PDB entry 9J3X | electron microscopy, 3.30 A resolution | chains A and B

Chain A (and B):
Protein: Chimera of Lysosomal cholesterol signaling protein and G protein-coupled receptor 155
From: Homo sapiens
Notes: engineered mutation(s): Q653L, I735T; chain B of this document is another copy of the same molecule, construct and numbering; everything in this record applies to it too
UniProtKB: chimeric construct of Q7Z3F1, G1R1S1: residues 1-591 from Q7Z3F1 (LYCHS_HUMAN) positions 1-591 (same numbers); residues 592-870 from G1R1S1 positions 523-801 (UniProt number = residue number - 69)
Sequence (870 residues; numbered 1 to 870; the number before each row is that of its first residue):
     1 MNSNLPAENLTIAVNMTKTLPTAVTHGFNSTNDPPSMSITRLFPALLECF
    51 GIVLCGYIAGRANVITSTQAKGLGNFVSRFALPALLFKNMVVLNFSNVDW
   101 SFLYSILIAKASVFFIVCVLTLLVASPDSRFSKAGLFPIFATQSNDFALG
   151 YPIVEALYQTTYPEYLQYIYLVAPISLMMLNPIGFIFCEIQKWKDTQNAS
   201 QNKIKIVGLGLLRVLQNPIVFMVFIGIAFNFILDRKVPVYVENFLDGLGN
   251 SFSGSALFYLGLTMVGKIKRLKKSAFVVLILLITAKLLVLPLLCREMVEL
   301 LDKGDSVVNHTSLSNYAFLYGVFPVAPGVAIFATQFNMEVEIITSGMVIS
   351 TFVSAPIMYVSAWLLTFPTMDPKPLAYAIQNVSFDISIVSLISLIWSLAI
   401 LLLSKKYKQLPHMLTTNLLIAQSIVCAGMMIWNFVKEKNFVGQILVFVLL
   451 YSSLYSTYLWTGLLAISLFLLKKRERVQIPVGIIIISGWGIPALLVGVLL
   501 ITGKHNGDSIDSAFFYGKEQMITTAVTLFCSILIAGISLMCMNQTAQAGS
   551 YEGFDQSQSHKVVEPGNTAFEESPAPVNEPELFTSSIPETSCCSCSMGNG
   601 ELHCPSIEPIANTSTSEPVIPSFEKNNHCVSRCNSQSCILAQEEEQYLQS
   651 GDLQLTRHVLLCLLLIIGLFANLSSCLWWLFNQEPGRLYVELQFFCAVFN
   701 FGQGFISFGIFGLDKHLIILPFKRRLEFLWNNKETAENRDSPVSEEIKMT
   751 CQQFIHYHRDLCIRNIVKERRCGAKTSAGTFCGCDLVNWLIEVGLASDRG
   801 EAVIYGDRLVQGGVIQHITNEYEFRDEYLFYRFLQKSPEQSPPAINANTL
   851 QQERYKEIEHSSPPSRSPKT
Unresolved in the structure: 1-33, 547-652, 718-870
Covalent attachments: N-acetylglucosamine (NAG) linked to N309
Sequence notes: conflict L653 (Gln584 in G1R1S1), T735 (Ile666 in G1R1S1)
UniProt features mapped onto this chain:
  - binding site (cholesterol): F43, Y57, G266, K267, I268
  - glycosylation (N-linked (GlcNAc...) asparagine): N9, N15, N29, N309, N381
What the authors report for this chain:
  - binding site for the ligand POV: F695, I706, I710
  - mutagenesis - R61A, F352A, F695A, I706A, I710N: decreased binding to GATOR1 complex

Chain A / chain B interface:
Contacting residue pairs (57):
  F43(A) with Y240(B), hydrophobic
  P44(A) with V239(B); N243(B)
  L47(A) with Y240(B)
  E48(A) with N243(B), hydrogen bond; F244(B); G247(B)
  G51(A) with F244(B)
  I52(A) with F244(B); L248(B), hydrophobic
  C55(A) with F244(B), hydrophobic
  A59(A) with F80(B), hydrophobic
  V64(A) with N75(B), hydrogen bond (backbone-side chain); R79(B)
  I65(A) with G72(B); N75(B); F76(B)
  T68(A) with Q69(B)
  Q69(A) with T68(B); Q69(B); K71(B); G72(B), hydrogen bond (side chain-backbone); N75(B)
  K71(A) with Q69(B)
  G72(A) with I65(B); Q69(B), hydrogen bond (backbone-side chain)
  L73(A) with L73(B), hydrophobic
  N75(A) with V64(B), hydrogen bond (side chain-backbone); I65(B); Q69(B)
  F76(A) with I65(B); F258(B), hydrophobic
  R79(A) with V64(B)
  F80(A) with A59(B), hydrophobic; F258(B), hydrophobic
  V239(A) with P44(B)
  Y240(A) with F43(B), hydrophobic; L47(B); F384(B); D385(B)
  N243(A) with P44(B); E48(B), hydrogen bond
  F244(A) with E48(B); G51(B); I52(B); C55(B), hydrophobic
  G247(A) with E48(B); G254(B)
  L248(A) with I52(B), hydrophobic
  N250(A) with N250(B)
  S251(A) with S255(B)
  G254(A) with G247(B)
  S255(A) with S251(B)
  F258(A) with F76(B), hydrophobic; F80(B), hydrophobic
  F384(A) with Y240(B)
  D385(A) with Y240(B)
Also at the interface, not in a pair above, chain A (33 interface residues in all): I388
Also at the interface, not in a pair above, chain B (33 interface residues in all): I388

Summary:
The chain A/chain B interface involves 33 residues from each chain; the contacts include 6 hydrogen bonds.
Polar pairs include E48(A)-N243(B), V64(A)-N75(B) and Q69(A)-G72(B). From the paper: a binding site for the
ligand POV at F695(A), I706(A) and I710(A); R61A, F352A and F695A of chain A, among others, reduce binding to
GATOR1 complex; 5 substitutions were tested in all.
Both chains are Chimera of Lysosomal cholesterol signaling protein and G protein-coupled receptor 155 (Homo
sapiens). Entry 9J3X (Cryo-EM structure of lysosome cholesterol sencing protein LYCHOS in Tight-state) was
determined by electron microscopy together with 9J3Z, 9J40 and 8WR3 from the same study.
